PDB entry 9N5C | X-ray diffraction, 3.60 A resolution | chains A and E of the 13 polymer chains in the assembly

# Chain A
Molecule: DNA-directed RNA polymerase II subunit RPB1
From: Saccharomyces cerevisiae S288C
Notes: EC 2.7.7.6
Reference sequence: P04050 (RPB1_YEAST); numbering as in UniProt (aligned over 1-1733)
Amino-acid sequence (1733 residues; row label = number of the first residue in the row):
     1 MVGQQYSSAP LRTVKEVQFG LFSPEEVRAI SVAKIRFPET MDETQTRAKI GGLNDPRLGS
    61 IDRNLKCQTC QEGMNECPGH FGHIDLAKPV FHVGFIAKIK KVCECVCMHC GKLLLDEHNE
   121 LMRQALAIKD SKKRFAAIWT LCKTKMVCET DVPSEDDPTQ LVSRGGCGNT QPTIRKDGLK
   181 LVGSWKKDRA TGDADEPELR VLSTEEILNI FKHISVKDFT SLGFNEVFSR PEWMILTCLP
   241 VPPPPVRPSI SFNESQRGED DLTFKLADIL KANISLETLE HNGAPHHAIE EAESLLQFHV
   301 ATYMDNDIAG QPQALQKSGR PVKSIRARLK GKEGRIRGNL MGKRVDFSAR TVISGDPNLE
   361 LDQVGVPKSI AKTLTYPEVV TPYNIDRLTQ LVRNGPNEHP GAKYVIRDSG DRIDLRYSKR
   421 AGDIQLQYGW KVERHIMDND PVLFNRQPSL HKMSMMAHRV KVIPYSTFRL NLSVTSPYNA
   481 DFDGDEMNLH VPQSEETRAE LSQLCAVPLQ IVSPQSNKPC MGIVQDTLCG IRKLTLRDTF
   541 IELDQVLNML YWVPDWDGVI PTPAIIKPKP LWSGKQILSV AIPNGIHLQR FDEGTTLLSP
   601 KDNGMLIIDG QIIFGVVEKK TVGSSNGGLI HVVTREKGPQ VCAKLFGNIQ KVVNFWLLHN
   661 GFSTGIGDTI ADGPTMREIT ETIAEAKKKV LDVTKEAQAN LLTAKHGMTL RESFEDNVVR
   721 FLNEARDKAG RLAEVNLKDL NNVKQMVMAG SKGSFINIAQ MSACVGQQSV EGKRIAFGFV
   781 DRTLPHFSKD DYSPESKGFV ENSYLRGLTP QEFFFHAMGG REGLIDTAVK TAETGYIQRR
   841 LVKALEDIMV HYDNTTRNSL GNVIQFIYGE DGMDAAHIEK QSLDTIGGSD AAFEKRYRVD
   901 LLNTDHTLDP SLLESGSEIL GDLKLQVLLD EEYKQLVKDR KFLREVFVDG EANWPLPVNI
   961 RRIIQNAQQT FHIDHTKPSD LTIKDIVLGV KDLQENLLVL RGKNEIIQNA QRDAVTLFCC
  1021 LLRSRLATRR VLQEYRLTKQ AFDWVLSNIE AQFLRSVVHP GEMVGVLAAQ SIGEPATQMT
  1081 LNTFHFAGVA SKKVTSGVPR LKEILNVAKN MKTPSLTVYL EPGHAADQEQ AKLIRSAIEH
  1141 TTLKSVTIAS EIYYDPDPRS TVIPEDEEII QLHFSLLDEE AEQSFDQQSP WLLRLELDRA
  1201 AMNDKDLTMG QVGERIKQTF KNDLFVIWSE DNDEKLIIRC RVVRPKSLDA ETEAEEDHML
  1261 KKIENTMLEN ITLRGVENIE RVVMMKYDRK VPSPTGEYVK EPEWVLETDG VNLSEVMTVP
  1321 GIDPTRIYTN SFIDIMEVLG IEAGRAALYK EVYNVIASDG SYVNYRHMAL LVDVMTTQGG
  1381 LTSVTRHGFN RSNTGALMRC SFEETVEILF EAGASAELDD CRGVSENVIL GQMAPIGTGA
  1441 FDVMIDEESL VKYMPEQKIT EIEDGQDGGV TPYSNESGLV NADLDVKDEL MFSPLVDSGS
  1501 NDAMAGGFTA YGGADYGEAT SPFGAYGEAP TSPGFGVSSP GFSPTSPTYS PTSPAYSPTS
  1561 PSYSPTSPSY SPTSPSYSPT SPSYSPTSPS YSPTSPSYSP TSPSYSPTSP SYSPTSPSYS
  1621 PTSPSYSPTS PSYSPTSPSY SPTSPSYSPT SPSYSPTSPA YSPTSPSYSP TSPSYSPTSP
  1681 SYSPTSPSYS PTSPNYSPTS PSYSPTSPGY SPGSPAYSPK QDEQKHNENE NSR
Not modelled in the structure: 1-2, 154-160, 187-198, 250-256, 1082-1091, 1177-1186, 1244-1256, 1447-1733
UniProt features mapped onto this chain:
  - region: Pro248 to Asp260 (Lid loop), Asn306 to Lys323 (Rudder loop), Pro810 to Glu822 (Bridging helix)
  - binding site (Zn(2+)): Cys67, Cys70, Cys77, His80, Cys107, Cys110, Cys148, Cys167
  - binding site (Mg(2+)): Asp481, Asp483, Asp485
  - modified residue: Thr1471 (Phosphothreonine)
  - cross-link (Glycyl lysine isopeptide (Lys-Gly)): Lys695 (interchain with G-Cter in ubiquitin), Lys1246 (interchain with G-Cter in ubiquitin), Lys1350 (interchain with G-Cter in ubiquitin)
  - natural variant: Ser1653 to Pro1659 (deletion: In strain: A364A)
  - mutagenesis: Lys1246 (K1246R: Impairs ubiquitination during transcription stress)
Disulfide bonds: Cys105-Cys142
Metal / ion sites: Zn2+ site 1: Cys67, Cys70, Cys77; Zn2+ site 2: Cys107, Cys110, Lys112; Mg2+: Asp481, Asp483, Asp485 (shared with 1 residue of chain R)
Ligand contacts: CMPcPP (2TM; 5'-O-[(S)-hydroxy{[(S)-hydroxy(phosphonooxy)phosphoryl]methyl}phosphoryl]cytidine): Arg446, Asn479, Asp481

# Chain E
Molecule: DNA-directed RNA polymerases I, II, and III subunit RPABC1
From: Saccharomyces cerevisiae S288C
Reference sequence: P20434 (RPAB1_YEAST); numbering as in UniProt (aligned over 1-215)
Amino-acid sequence (215 residues; each row starts with the number of its first residue):
     1 MDQENERNIS RLWRAFRTVK EMVKDRGYFI TQEEVELPLE DFKAKYCDSM GRPQRKMMSF
    61 QANPTEESIS KFPDMGSLWV EFCDEPSVGV KTMKTFVIHI QEKNFQTGIF VYQNNITPSA
   121 MKLVPSIPPA TIETFNEAAL VVNITHHELV PKHIRLSSDE KRELLKRYRL KESQLPRIQR
   181 ADPVALYLGL KRGEVVKIIR KSETSGRYAS YRICM
Not modelled in the structure: 1-2

# Interface between chain A and chain E
Pairs across the interface (84):
  Arg857(A) with Tyr168(E); Leu170(E); Gln174(E)
  Leu860(A) with Gln174(E)
  Gly861(A) with Gln174(E), hydrogen bond (backbone-side chain)
  Asn862(A) with Ser173(E), hydrogen bond (side chain-backbone); Gln174(E); Arg177(E)
  Val863(A) with Leu170(E), hydrophobic; Gln174(E), hydrogen bond (backbone-backbone); Pro176(E)
  Gln865(A) with Tyr208(E)
  Phe866(A) with Tyr168(E), hydrophobic; Tyr208(E), hydrogen bond (backbone-side chain); Ala209(E); Ser210(E); Tyr211(E)
  Ile867(A) with Tyr208(E)
  Gly869(A) with Thr204(E), hydrogen bond (backbone-side chain)
  Glu870(A) with Arg200(E), salt bridge; Ser202(E), hydrogen bond; Thr204(E); Ser205(E), hydrogen bond (backbone-side chain); Tyr208(E)
  Asp871(A) with Thr204(E)
  Phe942(A) with Gly206(E); Arg207(E)
  Glu945(A) with Lys201(E)
  Val946(A) with Ser202(E)
  Trp954(A) with Glu203(E)
  Asn1004(A) with Arg167(E)
  Ile1006(A) with Glu163(E); Tyr211(E)
  Ile1007(A) with Tyr168(E), hydrophobic
  Asp1013(A) with Ser205(E); Gly206(E), hydrogen bond (backbone-backbone); Arg207(E), salt bridge
  Ala1014(A) with Ser205(E)
  Thr1016(A) with Gly206(E)
  Leu1017(A) with Glu203(E); Thr204(E); Ser205(E); Gly206(E)
  Met1317(A) with Val142(E)
  Thr1318(A) with Arg14(E), hydrogen bond (backbone-side chain); Ala138(E); Val141(E); Val142(E)
  Pro1320(A) with Arg14(E)
  Pro1324(A) with Val142(E), hydrophobic; His147(E)
  Thr1325(A) with His146(E), hydrogen bond (side chain-backbone); His147(E), hydrogen bond (backbone-side chain); Glu148(E), hydrogen bond (backbone-backbone)
  Arg1326(A) with Glu148(E)
  Ile1327(A) with His147(E), hydrogen bond (backbone-side chain)
  Glu1337(A) with Pro183(E)
  Val1338(A) with Ile144(E); Pro183(E)
  Leu1339(A) with Ile144(E); His147(E); Val150(E), hydrophobic; Pro183(E); Val184(E)
  Gly1340(A) with Asp182(E)
  Ile1341(A) with Ile178(E), hydrophobic; Asp182(E), hydrogen bond (backbone-side chain); Arg212(E)
  Glu1342(A) with Ile198(E); Arg200(E), salt bridge; Ser210(E); Arg212(E), salt bridge
  Ala1343(A) with Leu149(E); Val150(E), hydrophobic
  Arg1345(A) with Arg200(E)
  Tyr1349(A) with Glu203(E)
  Tyr1365(A) with Glu203(E); Thr204(E)
  Arg1366(A) with Thr204(E)
  Thr1376(A) with Arg212(E)
  Thr1377(A) with Pro176(E); Arg177(E), hydrogen bond (backbone-backbone)
  Gln1378(A) with Arg177(E)
  Gly1379(A) with Arg177(E)
Also at the interface, not in a pair above, chain A (52 interface residues in all): Ala1010, Glu1315, Val1319, Ile1335, Met1336, Ala1346, Ala1347, Asn1393
Also at the interface, not in a pair above, chain E (40 interface residues in all): Arg11, Pro151, His153, Gln179

# Summary
52 residues of chain A face 40 of chain E across their interface; the contacts include 15 hydrogen bonds and 4
salt bridges. Polar pairs include Glu870(A)-Arg200(E), Asp1013(A)-Arg207(E) and Glu1342(A)-Arg200(E). Ligands
of chain A: CMPcPP.
Chain A is DNA-directed RNA polymerase II subunit RPB1 and chain E is DNA-directed RNA polymerases I, II, and
III subunit RPABC1, both from Saccharomyces cerevisiae S288C; the structure, RNA polymerase II elongation
complex with 8-oxoG at +1 site, CMPCPP-bound, was determined by X-ray diffraction (same publication as 9N5B,
9N5D, 9N5E, 9N5F and 9N5G).
